Entry 3RIU (X-ray diffraction, 3.40 A resolution); this record covers chains A and C of the 3 polymer chains in the assembly.

# Chain A
Name: Translin
Organism: Drosophila melanogaster
UniProtKB: Q7JVK6 (Q7JVK6_DROME); residue numbers follow UniProt; this construct covers 1-217
Sequence (218 residues; numbered 0 to 217; the number before each row is that of its first residue; numbering starts at 0):
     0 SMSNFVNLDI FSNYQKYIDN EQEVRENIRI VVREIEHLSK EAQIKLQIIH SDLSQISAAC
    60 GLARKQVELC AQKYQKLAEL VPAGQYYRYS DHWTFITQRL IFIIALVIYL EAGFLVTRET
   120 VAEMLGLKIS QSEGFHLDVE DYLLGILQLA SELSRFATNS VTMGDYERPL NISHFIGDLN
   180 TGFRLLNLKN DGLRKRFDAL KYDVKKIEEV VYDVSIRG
Not modelled in the structure: 0-7, 188-189, 216-217
Modified residues: Mse-1 (selenomethionine); Mse-123 (selenomethionine; parent Met); Mse-162 (selenomethionine; parent Met)
Differences from the reference sequence: expression tag (0)

# Chain C
Name: Translin associated factor X, isoform B
Organism: Drosophila melanogaster
UniProtKB: Q8INE1 (Q8INE1_DROME); numbering as in UniProt (aligned over 30-298)
Sequence (269 residues; row label = number of the first residue in the row):
    30 IVQQFRIYSN ELIMKHDRHE RIVKLSRDIT IESKRIIFLL HSIDSRKQNK EKVLEEARQR
    90 LNKLIAVNFR AVALELRDQD VYQFRSSYSP GLQEFIEAYT YMEYLCHEDA EGENETKSVS
   150 DWQAIQAVMQ YVEESSQPKE EPTEGEDVQA IAQVESPKKF QFFVDPTEYI LGLSDLTGEL
   210 MRRCINSLGS GDTDTCLDTC KALQHFYSGY ISLNCQRARE LWRKITTMKQ SVLKAENVCY
   270 NVKVRGGEAA KWGATFDQKP ADEVDEGFY
Not modelled in the structure: 30, 73-77, 106-109, 138-144, 163-190, 218-222, 245-248, 274-298
Disulfide bonds: Cys-229/Cys-268
Modified residues: Mse-43, Mse-131, Mse-158, Mse-210, Mse-257 (selenomethionine; parent Met)
Reported in the primary citation:
  - catalytic residues: Glu-123, Glu-126, Asp-204
  - mutagenesis - E123A/E126A: abolished catalytic activity on the 21-nt RNAs

# Chain A / chain C interface
Pairs across the interface - 29 pairs, chain A then chain C:
  Asp-8(A) / Thr-145(C)
  Asp-8(A) / Lys-146(C)  hydrogen bond (side chain-backbone)
  Phe-10(A) / Gly-238(C)
  Phe-10(A) / Ser-241(C)
  Tyr-13(A) / Asp-150(C)
  Tyr-13(A) / Trp-151(C)
  Tyr-13(A) / Gln-152(C)
  Tyr-16(A) / Pro-195(C)  hydrophobic
  Gly-83(A) / Val-110(C)
  Tyr-86(A) / Val-110(C)  hydrophobic
  Tyr-86(A) / Tyr-111(C)
  Tyr-86(A) / Gln-112(C)
  Thr-116(A) / Gln-33(C)
  Thr-116(A) / Tyr-37(C)
  Arg-117(A) / Ile-36(C)
  Arg-117(A) / Tyr-37(C)  hydrogen bond (backbone-side chain)
  Arg-117(A) / Glu-40(C)  salt bridge
  Gln-130(A) / Leu-105(C)
  Val-138(A) / Glu-40(C)
  Glu-139(A) / Lys-44(C)  salt bridge
  Tyr-141(A) / Tyr-37(C)
  Gly-181(A) / Phe-34(C)
  Phe-182(A) / Phe-34(C)  hydrophobic
  Leu-184(A) / Phe-34(C)  hydrophobic
  Leu-184(A) / Ser-38(C)
  Leu-185(A) / Ser-38(C)
  Asn-186(A) / Ser-38(C)  hydrogen bond (backbone-side chain)
  Asn-186(A) / Leu-41(C)
  Asn-186(A) / His-45(C)
Other interface residues (no listed pair), chain A (24 interface residues in all): Asn-12, Gln-14, Ile-17, Arg-87, Asp-137, Leu-142, Leu-178
Other interface residues (no listed pair), chain C (26 interface residues in all): Arg-114, Ser-147, Tyr-239, Leu-242, Asn-243

# Overview
24 residues of chain A face 26 of chain C across their interface; the contacts include 3 hydrogen bonds and 2
salt bridges. Among the polar pairs are Arg-117(A)/Glu-40(C), Glu-139(A)/Lys-44(C) and Asp-8(A)/Lys-146(C).
From the paper: catalytic residues Glu-123(C), Glu-126(C) and Asp-204(C); E123A/E126A of chain C abolish
catalytic activity on the 21-nt RNAs.
Chain A is Translin and chain C is Translin associated factor X, isoform B, both from Drosophila melanogaster;
the structure, Crystal structure of Drosophila hexameric C3PO formed by truncated Translin and Trax, was
determined by X-ray diffraction.
